Entry 2DPD (X-ray diffraction, 3.17 A resolution); this record covers chains D and A of the 4 polymer chains in the assembly.

Chain D:
Molecule: 21-nt DNA strand
Sequence (21 nucleotides; row label = number of the first residue in the row):
     1 CTATGAACATAATGTTCATAG

Chain A:
Name: Replication termination protein
Organism: Bacillus subtilis
Reference sequence: P68732 (RTP_BACSU); residue numbers follow UniProt; this construct covers 1-122
Chain sequence (122 residues; numbered 1 to 122; the number before each row is that of its first residue):
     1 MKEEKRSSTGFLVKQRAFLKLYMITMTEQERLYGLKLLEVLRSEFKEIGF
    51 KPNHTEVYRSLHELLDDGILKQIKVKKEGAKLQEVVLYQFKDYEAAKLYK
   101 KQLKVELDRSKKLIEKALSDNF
Disordered / not traced: 1-7
Differences from the reference sequence: engineered mutation Ser110 (Cys in P68732)

Interface between chain D and chain A:
Pairs across the interface (18; chain D residue first):
  DA12(D) - Lys14(A)  sugar contact
  DA12(D) - Arg16(A)  salt bridge to the phosphate
  DT13(D) - Lys14(A)  phosphate contact
  DT13(D) - Gln15(A)  hydrogen bond to the phosphate
  DT13(D) - Arg16(A)  hydrogen bond to the phosphate
  DT13(D) - Glu56(A)  sugar contact
  DT13(D) - Arg59(A)  base contact
  DG14(D) - Gln15(A)  hydrogen bond to the phosphate
  DG14(D) - Asn53(A)  hydrogen bond to the phosphate
  DG14(D) - Glu56(A)  phosphate contact
  DG14(D) - Arg59(A)  hydrogen bond to the base
  DT15(D) - Asn53(A)  base contact
  DT15(D) - Thr55(A)  hydrogen bond to the base
  DT16(D) - His54(A)  base contact
  DG21(D) - Lys76(A)  phosphate contact
  DG21(D) - Leu82(A)  phosphate contact
  DG21(D) - Gln83(A)  phosphate contact
  DG21(D) - Glu84(A)  phosphate contact
Also at the interface, not in a pair above, chain D (7 interface residues in all): DA20

In short:
Chain D and chain A form an interface of 7 and 12 residues respectively, with 6 hydrogen bonds and 1 salt
bridge. Polar contacts include DG14(D)-Arg59(A), DT15(D)-Thr55(A) and DT13(D)-Gln15(A).
Chain D is a 21-nt DNA strand and chain A is Replication termination protein (Bacillus subtilis); the
structure, Crystal structure of the Replication Termination Protein in complex with a pseudosymmetric B-site,
was determined by X-ray diffraction.
